PDB entry 3TO4 | X-ray diffraction, 3.10 A resolution | chains C and D of the 4 polymer chains in the assembly

== Chain C ==
Molecule: NKT Valpha14 (MOUSE VARIABLE DOMAIN, HUMAN CONSTANT DOMAIN)
Organism: HOMO SAPIENS, Mus musculus
Chain sequence (212 residues; row label = number of the first residue in the row; note: 8 numbers in that range are skipped by the numbering (no residue carries them; nothing is unmodelled there); a row labelled like 172A-172E holds insertion residues (172A, then the next letters in order)):
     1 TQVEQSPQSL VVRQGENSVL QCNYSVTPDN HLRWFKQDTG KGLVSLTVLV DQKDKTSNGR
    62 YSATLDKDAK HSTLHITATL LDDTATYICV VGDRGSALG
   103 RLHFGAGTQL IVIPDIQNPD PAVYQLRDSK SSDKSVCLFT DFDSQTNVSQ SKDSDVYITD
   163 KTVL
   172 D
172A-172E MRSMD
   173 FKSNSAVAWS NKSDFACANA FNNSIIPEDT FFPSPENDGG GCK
Disordered / not traced: 149-157, 172A-172E, 208-215
Disulfides: Cys22-Cys90, Cys139-Cys189
Ligand contacts: AGH (n-{(1S,2R,3S)-1-[(alpha-D-galactopyranosyloxy)methyl]-2,3-dihydroxyheptadecyl}hexacosanamide): Pro28, Asn30, Asp94, Arg95, Gly96
From the paper describing this entry:
  - binding site for AGH: Pro28, Asn30, Arg95, Gly96

== Chain D ==
Molecule: NKT Vbeta2 (MOUSE VARIABLE DOMAIN, HUMAN CONSTANT DOMAIN)
Organism: HOMO SAPIENS, Mus musculus
Chain sequence (253 residues; row label = number of the first residue in the row; note: 2 numbers in that range are skipped by the numbering (no residue carries them; nothing is unmodelled there)):
     1 VTLLEQNPRW RLVPRGQAVN LRCILKNSQY PWMSWYQQDL QKQLQWLFTL RSPGDKEVKS
    61 LPGAD
    67 YLATRVTDTE LRLQVANMSQ GRTLYCTSSA DHWTNTG
   105 QLYFGEGSKL TVLEDLKNVF PPEVAVFEPS EAEISHTQKA TLVCLATGFY PDHVELSWWV
   165 NGKEVHSGVS TDPQPLKEQP ALNDSRYALS SRLRVSATFW QNPRNHFRCQ VQFYGLSEND
   225 EWTQDRAKPV TQIVSAEAWG RADQDRGGGC D
Disordered / not traced: 1-2, 248-255
Disulfides: Cys23-Cys92, Cys148-Cys213
From the paper describing this entry:
  - mutagenesis - Y30A: decreased binding to CD1d-alpha-GalCer (citing earlier work)
  - contacts within the chain: Trp32-Arg51
  - mutagenesis - D55A: increased binding to Antigen-presenting glycoprotein CD1d1 (citing earlier work)

== Chain C / chain D interface ==
Residue-residue contacts - 72 pairs, chain C then chain D:
  His31(C) - Trp99(D)
  His31(C) - Thr100(D)
  Arg33(C) - Trp99(D)
  Arg33(C) - Leu106(D)
  Phe35(C) - Phe108(D)  hydrophobic
  Gln37(C) - Gln38(D)  hydrogen bond
  Gln37(C) - Tyr91(D)  hydrogen bond
  Lys41(C) - Tyr91(D)
  Gly42(C) - Tyr91(D)
  Leu43(C) - Leu44(D)  hydrophobic
  Leu43(C) - Tyr91(D)  hydrophobic
  Leu43(C) - Phe108(D)  hydrophobic
  Ile89(C) - Leu44(D)  hydrophobic
  Arg95(C) - Trp99(D)
  Gly96(C) - Trp99(D)
  Ser97(C) - Asp97(D)
  Ser97(C) - Trp99(D)  hydrogen bond (backbone-side chain)
  Ala98(C) - Trp32(D)  hydrophobic
  Ala98(C) - Ala96(D)
  Ala98(C) - Asp97(D)  hydrogen bond (backbone-backbone)
  Gly100(C) - Trp99(D)
  Arg103(C) - Trp46(D)
  Leu104(C) - Tyr36(D)
  Leu104(C) - Trp99(D)  hydrophobic
  Leu104(C) - Leu106(D)  hydrophobic
  Phe106(C) - Tyr36(D)  hydrophobic
  Phe106(C) - Gln43(D)  hydrogen bond (backbone-side chain)
  Phe106(C) - Leu44(D)  hydrophobic
  Gly107(C) - Gln43(D)
  Ala108(C) - Gln43(D)
  Asp122(C) - His140(D)  salt bridge
  Asp122(C) - Thr141(D)
  Tyr126(C) - Ser134(D)
  Tyr126(C) - Ala136(D)
  Tyr126(C) - Glu137(D)
  Tyr126(C) - His140(D)
  Tyr126(C) - Thr141(D)
  Gln127(C) - Ser134(D)
  Leu128(C) - Phe131(D)
  Leu128(C) - Glu132(D)
  Leu128(C) - Thr145(D)
  Arg129(C) - Phe131(D)
  Arg129(C) - Glu132(D)  hydrogen bond (backbone-backbone)
  Asp130(C) - Val130(D)
  Asp130(C) - Phe131(D)
  Ser131(C) - Val130(D)  hydrogen bond (backbone-backbone)
  Ser131(C) - Glu132(D)  hydrogen bond
  Ser131(C) - Glu241(D)  hydrogen bond (side chain-backbone)
  Ser131(C) - Ala242(D)
  Lys136(C) - Phe131(D)
  Ser137(C) - Phe131(D)
  Val138(C) - Phe131(D)  hydrophobic
  Leu140(C) - Thr145(D)
  Asp143(C) - Arg198(D)  salt bridge
  Tyr159(C) - Glu182(D)
  Thr161(C) - Asp176(D)  hydrogen bond
  Thr161(C) - Ser194(D)
  Thr161(C) - Arg196(D)
  Thr164(C) - Ser174(D)
  Thr164(C) - Arg196(D)
  Val165(C) - Ser174(D)
  Leu166(C) - Ser174(D)
  Leu166(C) - Arg198(D)
  Phe173(C) - Lys143(D)
  Phe173(C) - Arg198(D)
  Ser175(C) - Arg198(D)  hydrogen bond
  Ser177(C) - Arg196(D)
  Val179(C) - Val147(D)  hydrophobic
  Val179(C) - Arg196(D)
  Trp181(C) - Leu149(D)  hydrophobic
  Trp181(C) - Ala192(D)  hydrophobic
  Pro205(C) - Ala136(D)  hydrophobic
Also at the interface, not in a pair above, chain C (46 interface residues in all): Thr39, Val50, Thr142, Asp162, Phe203
Also at the interface, not in a pair above, chain D (43 interface residues in all): Lys42, Gln45, Ser95, Asn101, Ala129, Pro133, Thr151, Thr175, Pro177
Interface features reported in the paper:
  - pairs named by the authors: Trp46(D)-Arg103(C)
  - interface residues, chain D: Trp32(D)

== In short ==
46 residues of chain C face 43 of chain D across their interface, with 11 hydrogen bonds and 2 salt bridges.
Polar pairs include Asp122(C)-His140(D), Asp143(C)-Arg198(D) and Gln37(C)-Gln38(D). The authors report a
contact between Trp46(D) and Arg103(C). From the paper: a binding site for AGH at Pro28(C), Asn30(C) and
Arg95(C) among others; Y30A of chain D reduces binding to CD1d-alpha-GalCer.
Chain C is NKT Valpha14 (MOUSE VARIABLE DOMAIN, HUMAN CONSTANT DOMAIN) and chain D is NKT Vbeta2 (MOUSE
VARIABLE DOMAIN, HUMAN CONSTANT DOMAIN), both from HOMO SAPIENS, Mus musculus; the structure, Structure of
mouse Valpha14Vbeta2-mouseCD1d-alpha-Galactosylceramide, was determined by X-ray diffraction.
